PDB entry 6N9X | electron microscopy, 4.10 A resolution (low resolution: residue-level contacts below are approximate; hydrogen-bond / salt-bridge calls are withheld) | chains A and T of the 9 polymer chains in the assembly

[Chain A]
Protein: DNA primase/helicase
From: Enterobacteria phage T7
Notes: EC 2.7.7.-, 3.6.4.12
Reference sequence: P03692 (PRIM_BPT7); residues 1-566 here = UniProt positions 1-566
Amino-acid sequence (566 residues; numbered 1 to 566; the number before each row is that of its first residue):
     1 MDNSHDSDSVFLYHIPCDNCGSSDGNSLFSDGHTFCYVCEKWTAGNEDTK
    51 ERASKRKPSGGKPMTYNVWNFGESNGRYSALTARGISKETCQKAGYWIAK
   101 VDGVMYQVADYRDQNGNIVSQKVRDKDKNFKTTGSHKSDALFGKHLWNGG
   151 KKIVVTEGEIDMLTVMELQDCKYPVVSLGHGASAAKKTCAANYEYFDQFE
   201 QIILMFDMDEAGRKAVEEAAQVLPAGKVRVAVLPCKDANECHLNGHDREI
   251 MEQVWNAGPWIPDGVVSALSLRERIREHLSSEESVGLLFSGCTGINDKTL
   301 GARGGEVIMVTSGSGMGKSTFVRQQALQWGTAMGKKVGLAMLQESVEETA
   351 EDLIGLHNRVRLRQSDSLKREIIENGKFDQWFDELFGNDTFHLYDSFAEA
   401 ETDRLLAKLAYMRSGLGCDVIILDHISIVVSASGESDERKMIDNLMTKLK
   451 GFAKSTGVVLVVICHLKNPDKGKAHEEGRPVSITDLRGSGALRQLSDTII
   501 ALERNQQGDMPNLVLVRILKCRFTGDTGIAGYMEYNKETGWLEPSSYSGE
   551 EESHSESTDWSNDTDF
Not modelled in the structure: 1-263, 281-284, 397-401, 431-436, 550-566
Differences from the reference sequence: engineered mutation Gln343 (Glu in P03692)
Residues lining bound ligands: dTTP (TTP): Gln494, Lys520, Cys521, Arg522, Phe523, Thr524, Gly525
Swiss-Prot annotation at these positions:
  - zinc finger: Cys17 to Cys39 (C4-like)
  - region: Glu550 to Phe566 (Binding to viral DNA polymerase)
  - binding site (Zn(2+)): Cys17, Cys20, Cys36, Cys39
  - binding site (Mg(2+)): Glu157, Asp207, Asp237
  - binding site (ATP): Ser312 to Ser319
  - site (dTTP/dATP binding): Arg361, His465, Arg504, Arg522, Tyr535
From the paper describing this entry:
  - mutagenesis - E343Q: abolished catalytic activity (citing earlier work)
  - specificity-determining residues: His33 (citing earlier work)

[Chain T]
Molecule: Template
Sequence (44 nucleotides; each row starts with the number of its first residue):
  1999 TTTTTAGCTGGTCATTTTTTTTTTTTTTTTTTTTTTTTTTTTTT
Not modelled in the structure: 1999-2001, 2014-2029

[Interface between chain A and chain T]
Residue-residue contacts (9):
  Asp437(A) with DT2040(T)
  Glu438(A) with DT2040(T)
  Arg439(A) with DT2038(T); DT2039(T)
  Lys467(A) with DT2041(T)
  Asn468(A) with DT2042(T)
  Arg487(A) with DT2041(T)
  Gly488(A) with DT2040(T); DT2041(T)
Interface residues without a listed pair, chain A (9 interface residues in all): Ser489, Gly490

[Summary]
The interface between chain A and chain T involves 9 residues on one side and 5 on the other. Ligands of chain
A: dTTP. UniProt lists 4 Zn2+-binding residues, 3 Mg2+-binding residues and 8 ATP-binding residues on chain A.
The paper reports that E343Q of chain A abolishes catalytic activity; the specificity determinant His33(A).
Here chain A is DNA primase/helicase (Enterobacteria phage T7) and chain T is Template. Entry 6N9X (Structure
of bacteriophage T7 lagging-strand DNA polymerase (D5A/E7A) and gp4 (helicase/primase) bound to DNA including
RNA/DNA ...) was determined by electron microscopy together with 6N7I, 6N7N, 6N7S, 6N7T, 6N7V, 6N7W and 3
further entries from the same study.
